4R6R - chains B and E of the 8 polymer chains in the assembly; structure by X-ray diffraction, 1.38 A resolution.

# Chain B
Protein: Agglutinin beta-3 chain
From: Artocarpus integer
UniProtKB: P18673 (LECB3_ARTIN); residues 2-20 here = UniProt positions 2-20
Amino-acid sequence (19 residues; numbered 2 to 20; the number before each row is that of its first residue):
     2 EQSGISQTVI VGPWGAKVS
Unresolved in the structure: 19-20

# Chain E
Protein: Agglutinin alpha chain
From: Artocarpus integer
UniProtKB: P18670 (LECA_ARTIN); residues 1-133 here = UniProt positions 1-133
Amino-acid sequence (133 residues; each row starts with the number of its first residue):
     1 GKAFDDGAFT GIREINLSYN KETAIGDFQV VYDLNGSPYV GQNHKSFITG FTPVKISLDF
    61 PSEYIMEVSG YTGNVSGYVV VRSLTFKTNK KTYGPYGVTS GTPFNLPIEN GLIVGFKGSI
   121 GYWLDYFSMY LSL
Residues lining bound ligands: 4-nitrophenyl beta-D-galactopyranoside (147): G1, S76, Y78, V80, G121, Y122, W123, D125
UniProt features mapped onto this chain:
  - region: V68 to N89 (IgA-binding)
  - glycosylation (N-linked (GlcNAc...) asparagine): N43, N74
  - natural variant: K45 (K45L; K45T), M66 (M66D; M66V)
What the authors report for this chain:
  - binding site for 4-nitrophenyl beta-D-galactopyranoside: Y78, Y122

# Chain B / chain E interface
Pairs across the interface (23):
  E2(B) - Y64(E)  hydrogen bond
  E2(B) - N89(E)
  Q3(B) - Y64(E)
  Q3(B) - N110(E)
  Q3(B) - G111(E)  hydrogen bond (side chain-backbone)
  Q3(B) - L112(E)
  S4(B) - P61(E)
  S4(B) - L112(E)
  G5(B) - T10(E)
  G5(B) - G11(E)
  G5(B) - F60(E)
  G5(B) - P61(E)  hydrogen bond (backbone-backbone)
  G5(B) - Y64(E)
  G5(B) - L112(E)
  I6(B) - T10(E)
  I6(B) - F60(E)  hydrophobic
  I6(B) - P61(E)  hydrophobic
  I6(B) - L112(E)
  S7(B) - T10(E)  hydrogen bond (backbone-backbone)
  S7(B) - L112(E)
  S7(B) - S132(E)
  S7(B) - L133(E)  hydrogen bond (side chain-backbone)
  Q8(B) - L133(E)  hydrogen bond (backbone-backbone)
Interface residues without a listed pair, chain E (13 interface residues in all): F9, V114

# Summary
7 residues of chain B and 13 residues of chain E are in contact; the contacts include 6 hydrogen bonds. Among
the polar pairs are E2(B)-Y64(E), Q3(B)-G111(E) and S7(B)-L133(E). Ligands of chain E: 4-nitrophenyl
beta-D-galactopyranoside. From the paper: a binding site for 4-nitrophenyl beta-D-galactopyranoside at Y78(E)
and Y122(E).
Here chain B is Agglutinin beta-3 chain and chain E is Agglutinin alpha chain, both from Artocarpus integer.
Entry 4R6R (Jacalin-carbohydrate interactions. Distortion of the ligand as a determinant of affinity) was
determined by X-ray diffraction (same publication as 4R6N, 4R6O, 4R6P and 4R6Q).
